Entry 5BTF (X-ray diffraction, 2.61 A resolution); this record covers chains A and H of the 8 polymer chains in the assembly.

== Chain A ==
Protein: DNA gyrase subunit A
Source organism: Mycobacterium tuberculosis (strain ATCC 25618 / H37Rv)
Notes: EC 5.99.1.3; fragment: GyrA 2-500 with IGSG C-terminal tag
Reference sequence: P9WG47 (GYRA_MYCTU); residues 2-500 here = UniProt positions 2-500
Amino-acid sequence (503 residues; numbered 2 to 504; the number before each row is that of its first residue):
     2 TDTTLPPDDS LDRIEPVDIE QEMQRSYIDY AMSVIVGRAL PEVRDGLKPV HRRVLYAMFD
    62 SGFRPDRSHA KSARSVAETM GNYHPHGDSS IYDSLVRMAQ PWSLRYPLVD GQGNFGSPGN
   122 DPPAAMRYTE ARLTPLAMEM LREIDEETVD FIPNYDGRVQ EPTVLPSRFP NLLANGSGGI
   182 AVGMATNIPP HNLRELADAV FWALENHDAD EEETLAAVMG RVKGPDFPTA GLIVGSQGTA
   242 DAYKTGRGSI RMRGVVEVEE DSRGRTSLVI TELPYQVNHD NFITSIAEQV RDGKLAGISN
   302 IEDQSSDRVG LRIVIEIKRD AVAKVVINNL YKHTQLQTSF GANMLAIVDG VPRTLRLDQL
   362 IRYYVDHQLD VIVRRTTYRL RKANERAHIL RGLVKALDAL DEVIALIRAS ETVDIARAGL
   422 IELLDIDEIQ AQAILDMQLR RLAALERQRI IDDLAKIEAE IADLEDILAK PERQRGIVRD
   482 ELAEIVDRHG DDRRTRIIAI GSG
Disordered / not traced: 2-14, 502-504
Construct notes: engineered mutation Ser90 (Ala in P9WG47); expression tag (501-504)
Modified positions: Tyr129 (O-phosphotyrosine; PTR)
Curated features (UniProtKB/Swiss-Prot):
  - active site: Tyr129 (O-(5'-phospho-DNA)-tyrosine intermediate)
  - modified residue: Thr2 (N-acetylthreonine)

== Chain H ==
Molecule: DNA substrate 24-mer GGTCATGAATGACTATGCACGTAA
Source organism: synthetic construct
Sequence (24 nucleotides; numbered 1 to 24; the number before each row is that of its first residue):
     1 GGTCATGAAT GACTATGCAC GTAA
Disordered / not traced: 1-2, 24

== Interface between chain A and chain H ==
Contacting residue pairs (14):
  Tyr28(A) with DC18(H), hydrogen bond to the phosphate
  Arg128(A) with DT10(H), salt bridge to the phosphate
  Tyr129(A) with DG11(H), sugar contact
  Ile181(A) with DC18(H), base contact; DA19(H), sugar contact
  Ala182(A) with DC18(H), sugar contact; DA19(H), sugar contact
  Val183(A) with DC18(H), phosphate contact
  Gly184(A) with DC18(H), phosphate contact; DA19(H), hydrogen bond to the phosphate
  Met185(A) with DA19(H), sugar contact
  Ala186(A) with DA19(H), sugar contact
  Arg248(A) with DG21(H), salt bridge to the phosphate
  Lys333(A) with DA23(H), phosphate contact
Also at the interface, not in a pair above, chain A (16 interface residues in all): Tyr31, Pro124, Ala126, Ser340, Gly342
Also at the interface, not in a pair above, chain H (10 interface residues in all): DA12, DG17, DC20, DT22

== In short ==
Chain A and chain H form an interface of 16 and 10 residues respectively, with 2 hydrogen bonds and 2 salt
bridges. Polar contacts include Tyr28(A)-DC18(H), Gly184(A)-DA19(H) and Arg128(A)-DT10(H). From UniProt:
active-site residue Tyr129(A) on chain A.
Here chain A is DNA gyrase subunit A (Mycobacterium tuberculosis (strain ATCC 25618 / H37Rv)) and chain H is
DNA substrate 24-mer GGTCATGAATGACTATGCACGTAA (synthetic construct). Entry 5BTF (Crystal structure of a
topoisomerase II complex) was determined by X-ray diffraction, deposited together with 5BS8, 5BTA, 5BTC, 5BTD,
5BTG, 5BTI, 5BTL and 5BTN.
